7Y7M - chains G and F of the 6 polymer chains in the assembly; structure by electron microscopy, 3.05 A resolution.

Chain G:
Molecule: The light chain of fab 8C4
From: Coxsackievirus A16
Notes: antibody fragment or engineered binder
Sequence (214 residues; row label = number of the first residue in the row):
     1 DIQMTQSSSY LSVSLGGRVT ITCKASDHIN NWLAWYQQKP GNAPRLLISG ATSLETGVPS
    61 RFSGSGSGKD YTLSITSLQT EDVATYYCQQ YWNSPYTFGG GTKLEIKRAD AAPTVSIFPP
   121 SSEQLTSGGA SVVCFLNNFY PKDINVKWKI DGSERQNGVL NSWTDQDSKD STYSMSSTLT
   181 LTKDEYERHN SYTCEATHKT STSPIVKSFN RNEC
Unresolved in the structure: 214
Cystine bridges: C23-C88, C134-C194

Chain F:
Molecule: The heavy chain of fab 8C4
From: Coxsackievirus A16
Notes: antibody fragment or engineered binder
Sequence (214 residues; row label = number of the first residue in the row):
     1 QVQLQQSGPE LVKPGASVKI SCKASGYAFS TSWMNWVIQR PGQGLEWIGR IYPGDGDTNY
    61 NGKFKGKATL TADKSSSTAY MQLSSLTSVD SAVYFCARRD YGYFDYWGQG TTLTVSSAKT
   121 TPPSVYPLAP GCGDTTGSSV TLGCLVKGYF PESVTVTWNS GSLSSSVHTF PALLQSGLYT
   181 MSSSVTVPSS TWPSQTVTCS VAHPASSTTV DKKL
Cystine bridges: C22-C96, C144-C199

How chain G and chain F interact:
Contacting residue pairs (52):
  Y36(G) with F104(F), hydrogen bond (side chain-backbone); W107(F)
  Q38(G) with Q39(F), hydrogen bond
  A43(G) with G108(F)
  P44(G) with W107(F)
  L46(G) with Y103(F), hydrophobic; F104(F)
  S49(G) with Y103(F)
  Y87(G) with Q39(F)
  Q89(G) with F104(F)
  Y91(G) with Y101(F); G102(F); Y103(F)
  P95(G) with N61(F)
  Y96(G) with W47(F); R50(F), hydrogen bond
  F98(G) with L45(F); F104(F), hydrophobic
  G100(G) with Q43(F)
  S116(G) with T141(F)
  F118(G) with L128(F); A129(F); P130(F); T141(F); L142(F), hydrophobic
  S121(G) with P127(F), hydrogen bond (side chain-backbone)
  E123(G) with P127(F)
  Q124(G) with Y126(F)
  S131(G) with L145(F)
  V133(G) with L128(F), hydrophobic
  F135(G) with S182(F); S183(F); S184(F)
  N137(G) with T141(F); H168(F), hydrogen bond; T186(F)
  N138(G) with H168(F), hydrogen bond
  L160(G) with L173(F), hydrophobic
  N161(G) with L173(F)
  S162(G) with F170(F); P171(F), hydrogen bond (side chain-backbone)
  W163(G) with P171(F)
  S174(G) with H168(F), hydrogen bond; F170(F)
  M175(G) with F170(F)
  S176(G) with F170(F)
  S208(G) with D134(F)
  F209(G) with C132(F); D134(F)
  E213(G) with C132(F); G133(F); D134(F)
Other interface residues (no listed pair), chain G (39 interface residues in all): A34, N42, E55, P119, S127, T180
Other interface residues (no listed pair), chain F (37 interface residues in all): G44, F95, D105, G143, K147, Q175

In short:
The interface between chain G and chain F involves 39 residues on one side and 37 on the other; the contacts
include 8 hydrogen bonds. Among the polar pairs are Y36(G)-F104(F), Q38(G)-Q39(F) and Y96(G)-R50(F).
Chain G is the light chain of fab 8C4 and chain F is the heavy chain of fab 8C4, both from Coxsackievirus A16;
the structure, The structure of coxsackievirus A16 mature virion in complex with Fab 8C4, was determined by
electron microscopy, deposited together with 7YV2, 7YV7, 7YRF, 7YRH and 7YMS.
